PDB entry 4GEY | X-ray diffraction, 2.70 A resolution | chain A

# Chain A
Name: Porin B
From: Pseudomonas putida
UniProt: E4R6F8 (E4R6F8_PSEPB); residues 1-421 here correspond to UniProt positions 27-447 (UniProt number = residue number + 26)
Chain sequence (436 residues; row label = number of the first residue in the row; numbers below 1 keep their minus sign (Ala-14 is residue -14)):
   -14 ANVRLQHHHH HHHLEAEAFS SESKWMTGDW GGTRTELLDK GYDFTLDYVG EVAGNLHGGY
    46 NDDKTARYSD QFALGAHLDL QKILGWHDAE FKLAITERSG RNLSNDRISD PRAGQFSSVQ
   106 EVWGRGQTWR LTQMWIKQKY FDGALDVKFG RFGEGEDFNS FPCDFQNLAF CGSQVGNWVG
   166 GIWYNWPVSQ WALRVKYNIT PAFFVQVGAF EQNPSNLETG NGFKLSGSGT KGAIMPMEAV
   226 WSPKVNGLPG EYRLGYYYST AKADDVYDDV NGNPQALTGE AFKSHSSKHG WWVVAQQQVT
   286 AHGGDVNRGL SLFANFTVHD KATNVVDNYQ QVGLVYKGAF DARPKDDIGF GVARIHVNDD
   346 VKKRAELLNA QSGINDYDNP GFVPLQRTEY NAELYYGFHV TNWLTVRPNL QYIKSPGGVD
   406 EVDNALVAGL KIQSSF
Disordered / not traced: -14 to 1
Cystine bridges: Cys148-Cys156
Modified residues: Mse11, Mse119, Mse220, Mse222 (selenomethionine; parent Met)
Construct notes: expression tag (-14 to 0); engineered mutation Mse220 (Leu246 in E4R6F8), Mse222 (Val248 in E4R6F8)
Ligand contacts: beta-D-glucopyranose (BGC): Arg83, Gln105, Glu106, Val107, Trp108, Gly109, Arg110, Asn162, Asn170, Trp171, Pro172

# Summary
Bound to chain A: beta-D-glucopyranose.
Chain A is Porin B (Pseudomonas putida); the structure, High pH structure of Pseudomonas putida OprB, was
determined by X-ray diffraction together with 4GF4 from the same study.
